PDB entry 1R2B | X-ray diffraction, 2.20 A resolution | chains B and D of the 4 polymer chains in the assembly

Chain B:
Name: B-cell lymphoma 6 protein
Organism: Homo sapiens
Notes: fragment: BCL6 (residues 5-129)
UniProtKB: P41182 (BCL6_HUMAN); residue numbers follow UniProt; this construct covers 5-129
Chain sequence (127 residues; row label = number of the first residue in the row):
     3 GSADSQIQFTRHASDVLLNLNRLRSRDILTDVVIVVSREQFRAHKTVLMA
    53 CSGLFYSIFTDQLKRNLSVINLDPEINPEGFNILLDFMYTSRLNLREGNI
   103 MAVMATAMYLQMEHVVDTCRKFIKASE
Unresolved in the structure: 3-5, 129
Differences from the reference sequence: cloning artifact (3-4); engineered mutation Gln8 (Cys in P41182), Arg67 (Cys in P41182), Asn84 (Cys in P41182)
Curated features (UniProtKB/Swiss-Prot):
  - mutagenesis: Asn21 (N21K: Abolishes interaction with NCOR2 and HDAC2, no effect on interaction with CTBP1 and transcriptional autoinhibition; when associated with A-116 and 376-Q--Q-379), Ser59 (S59A: Abolished ubiquitination by the SCF(FBXL17) complex), His116 (H116A: Abolishes interaction with NCOR2 and HDAC2, no effect on interaction with CTBP1 and transcriptional autoinhibition; when associated with K-21 and 376-Q--Q-379)

Chain D:
Name: Nuclear receptor co-repressor 2
Organism: Homo sapiens
Notes: fragment: SMRT - BBD (residues 1414-1430)
UniProtKB: Q9Y618 (NCOR2_HUMAN); numbering as in UniProt (aligned over 1414-1430)
Chain sequence (19 residues; row label = number of the first residue in the row):
  1412 GSLVATVKEAGRSIHEIPR
Unresolved in the structure: 1412-1413
Differences from the reference sequence: cloning artifact (1412-1413)

Interface between chain B and chain D:
Pairs across the interface - 17 pairs, chain B then chain D:
  Met51(B) - His1426(D)  hydrogen bond (backbone-side chain)
  Met51(B) - Ile1428(D)
  Ala52(B) - Ile1425(D)
  Ala52(B) - His1426(D)  hydrogen bond (backbone-side chain)
  Cys53(B) - Ile1425(D)
  Cys53(B) - His1426(D)
  Ser54(B) - His1426(D)
  Gly55(B) - His1426(D)
  Tyr58(B) - His1426(D)
  Tyr58(B) - Ile1428(D)  hydrophobic
  His116(B) - Arg1423(D)
  His116(B) - Ser1424(D)
  His116(B) - Ile1425(D)  hydrogen bond (side chain-backbone)
  His116(B) - His1426(D)
  Val117(B) - Ser1424(D)
  Thr120(B) - Glu1420(D)
  Lys123(B) - Glu1420(D)  salt bridge
Interface residues without a listed pair, chain B (11 interface residues in all): Phe89

Overview:
Chain B and chain D form an interface of 11 and 6 residues respectively, with 3 hydrogen bonds and 1 salt
bridge. Polar contacts include Lys123(B)-Glu1420(D), Met51(B)-His1426(D) and Ala52(B)-His1426(D). From
UniProt: 3 mutagenesis sites on chain B.
Chain B is B-cell lymphoma 6 protein and chain D is Nuclear receptor co-repressor 2, both from Homo sapiens;
the structure, Crystal structure of the BCL6 BTB domain complexed with a SMRT co-repressor peptide, was
determined by X-ray diffraction, deposited together with 1R28 and 1R29.
